Entry 8Z97 (electron microscopy, 2.65 A resolution); this record covers chains C and F of the 7 polymer chains in the assembly.

== Chain C ==
Name: Polymerase basic protein 2
Organism: Thogoto virus (isolate SiAr 126)
UniProtKB: Q9YNA4 (PB2_THOGV); residue numbers follow UniProt; this construct covers 1-769
Amino-acid sequence (827 residues; row label = number of the first residue in the row):
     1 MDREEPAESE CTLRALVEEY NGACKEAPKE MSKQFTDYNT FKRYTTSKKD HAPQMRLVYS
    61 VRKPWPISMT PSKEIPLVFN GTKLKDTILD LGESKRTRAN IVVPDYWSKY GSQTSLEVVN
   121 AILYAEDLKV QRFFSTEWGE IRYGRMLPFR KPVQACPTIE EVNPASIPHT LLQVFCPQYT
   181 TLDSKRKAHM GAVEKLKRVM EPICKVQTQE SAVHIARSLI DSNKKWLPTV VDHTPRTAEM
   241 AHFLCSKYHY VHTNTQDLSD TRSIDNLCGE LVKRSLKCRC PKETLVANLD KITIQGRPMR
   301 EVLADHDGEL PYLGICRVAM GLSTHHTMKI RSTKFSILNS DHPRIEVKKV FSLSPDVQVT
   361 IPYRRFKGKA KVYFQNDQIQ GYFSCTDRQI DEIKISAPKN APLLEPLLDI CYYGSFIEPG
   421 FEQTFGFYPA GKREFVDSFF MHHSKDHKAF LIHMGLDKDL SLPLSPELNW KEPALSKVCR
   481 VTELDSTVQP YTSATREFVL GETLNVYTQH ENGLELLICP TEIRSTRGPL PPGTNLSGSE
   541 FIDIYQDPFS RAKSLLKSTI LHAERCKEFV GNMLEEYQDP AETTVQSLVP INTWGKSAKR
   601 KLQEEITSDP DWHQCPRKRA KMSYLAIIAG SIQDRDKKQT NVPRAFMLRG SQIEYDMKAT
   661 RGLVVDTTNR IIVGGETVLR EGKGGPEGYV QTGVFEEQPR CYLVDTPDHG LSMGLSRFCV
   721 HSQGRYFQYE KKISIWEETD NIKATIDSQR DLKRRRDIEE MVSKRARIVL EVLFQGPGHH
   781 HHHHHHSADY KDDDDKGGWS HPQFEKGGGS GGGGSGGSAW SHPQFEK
Unresolved in the structure: 1-7, 258-263, 347-363, 419-448, 547-685, 752-827
Construct notes: expression tag (770-827)
Curated features (UniProtKB/Swiss-Prot):
  - motif: Lys-753 to Arg-756 (Nuclear localization signal)
Residues lining bound ligands: V9G (7-methyl-guanosine-5'-triphosphate-5'-(2'-O-methyl)-adenosine): Lys-42, Arg-43, Arg-217
What the authors report for this chain:
  - conformationally variable residues (loop rearrangement): Arg-43 to Pro-53, Thr-208 to Asp-221
  - binding site for the 9-nt RNA strand: Arg-43 to Pro-53
  - mutagenesis - F134A/W138A, Q295A/D547A/I653A, D547A/F549A: decreased catalytic activity

== Chain F ==
Molecule: 17-nt RNA strand
Sequence (17 nucleotides; each row starts with the number of its first residue):
     1 GACUGCCUGU UUUUGCU
Unresolved in the structure: 1-4

== Interface between chain C and chain F ==
Pairs across the interface (5; chain C residue first):
  His-51(C) / C6(F)  hydrogen bond to the base
  Glu-210(C) / U17(F)  sugar contact
  Ser-211(C) / U17(F)  phosphate contact
  His-214(C) / U17(F)  base contact
  Lys-225(C) / U13(F)  salt bridge to the phosphate
Also at the interface, not in a pair above, chain C (6 interface residues in all): Thr-208
Also at the interface, not in a pair above, chain F (5 interface residues in all): G5, U12

== Overview ==
6 residues of chain C face 5 of chain F across their interface, with 1 hydrogen bond and 1 salt bridge. Polar
pairs include His-51(C)/C6(F) and Lys-225(C)/U13(F). Chain C binds compound V9G. From the paper: a binding
site for the 9-nt RNA strand at Arg-43(C); F134A/W138A, Q295A/D547A/I653A and D547A/F549A of chain C reduce
catalytic activity.
Chain C is Polymerase basic protein 2 (Thogoto virus (isolate SiAr 126)) and chain F is a 17-nt RNA strand;
the structure, Cryo-EM structure of Thogoto virus polymerase in a transcription elongation conformation, was
determined by electron microscopy together with 8Z85, 8Z8J, 8Z8N, 8Z8X, 8Z90, 8Z98 and 3 further entries from
the same study.
